PDB entry 1KLU | X-ray diffraction, 1.93 A resolution | chains B and C of the 4 polymer chains in the assembly

# Chain B
Protein: HLA class II histocompatibility antigen, dr-1 beta chain
Source organism: Homo sapiens
UniProtKB: P04229 (2B11_HUMAN); residues 1-190 here correspond to UniProt positions 30-219 (UniProt number = residue number + 29)
Chain sequence (190 residues; row label = number of the first residue in the row):
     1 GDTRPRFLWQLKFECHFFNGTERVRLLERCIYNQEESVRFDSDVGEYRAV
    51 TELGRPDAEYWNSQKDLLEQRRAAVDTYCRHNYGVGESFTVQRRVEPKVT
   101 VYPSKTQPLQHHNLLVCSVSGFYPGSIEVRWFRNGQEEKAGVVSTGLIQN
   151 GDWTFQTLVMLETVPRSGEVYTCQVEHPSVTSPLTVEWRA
Disulfide bonds: Cys15-Cys79, Cys117-Cys173

# Chain C
Protein: Triosephosphate isomerase peptide
Chain sequence (15 residues; row label = number of the first residue in the row):
    23 GELIGTLNAAKVPAD
Reported in the primary citation:
  - conformationally variable residues: Gly23, Asp37

# How chain B and chain C interact
Contacting residue pairs (22; chain B residue first):
  Leu11(B) - Ala31(C)  hydrophobic
  Phe13(B) - Leu29(C)  hydrophobic
  Phe13(B) - Asn30(C)
  Pro56(B) - Pro35(C)
  Asp57(B) - Val34(C)
  Asp57(B) - Pro35(C)
  Tyr60(B) - Lys33(C)
  Tyr60(B) - Pro35(C)
  Trp61(B) - Ala32(C)
  Trp61(B) - Lys33(C)  hydrogen bond (side chain-backbone)
  Trp61(B) - Val34(C)  hydrophobic
  Arg71(B) - Leu29(C)
  Arg71(B) - Asn30(C)  hydrogen bond (side chain-backbone)
  Tyr78(B) - Gly27(C)
  Tyr78(B) - Leu29(C)  hydrophobic
  His81(B) - Leu25(C)  hydrogen bond (side chain-backbone)
  His81(B) - Gly27(C)
  Asn82(B) - Ile26(C)
  Asn82(B) - Gly27(C)  hydrogen bond (side chain-backbone)
  Val85(B) - Glu24(C)
  Val85(B) - Leu25(C)
  Val85(B) - Ile26(C)  hydrophobic
Other interface residues (no listed pair), chain B (17 interface residues in all): Trp9, Leu26, Tyr47, Leu67, Ala74, Gly84
Other interface residues (no listed pair), chain C (12 interface residues in all): Thr28

# In short
17 residues of chain B and 12 residues of chain C are in contact; the contacts include 4 hydrogen bonds. Polar
contacts include Trp61(B)-Lys33(C), Arg71(B)-Asn30(C) and His81(B)-Leu25(C). The paper reports conformational
variability at Gly23(C) and Asp37(C).
Chain B is HLA class II histocompatibility antigen, dr-1 beta chain (Homo sapiens) and chain C is
Triosephosphate isomerase peptide; the structure, Crystal structure of HLA-DR1/TPI(23-37) complexed with
staphylococcal enterotoxin C3 variant 3B2 (SEC3-3B2), was determined by X-ray diffraction together with 1KLG
from the same study.
